PDB entry 8S4S | X-ray diffraction, 2.70 A resolution | chains A and B

[Chain A (and B)]
Name: PrgE
Organism: Enterococcus faecalis
Notes: chain B of this document is another copy of the same molecule, construct and numbering; everything in this record applies to it too
UniProt: D1LHE9 (D1LHE9_ENTFL); residue numbers follow UniProt; this construct covers 2-144
Sequence (145 residues; each row starts with the number of its first residue; numbering starts at 0):
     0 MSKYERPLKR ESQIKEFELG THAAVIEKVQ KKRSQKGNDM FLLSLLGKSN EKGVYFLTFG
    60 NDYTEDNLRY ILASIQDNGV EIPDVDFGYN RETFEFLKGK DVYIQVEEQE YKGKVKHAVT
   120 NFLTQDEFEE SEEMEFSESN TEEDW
Not modelled in the structure: 0, 34-35, 131-144 (chain B: 0, 131-144)
Differences from the reference sequence: initiating methionine (0); expression tag (1)

[Interface between chain A and chain B]
Pairs across the interface (29):
  Val24(A) - Gly98(B)
  Glu26(A) - Lys47(B)  salt bridge
  Glu26(A) - Asp100(B)
  Lys27(A) - Asn77(B)  hydrogen bond (side chain-backbone)
  Lys27(A) - Asp100(B)  salt bridge
  Gly46(A) - Leu45(B)
  Lys47(A) - Glu26(B)
  Lys47(A) - Leu45(B)
  Ser48(A) - Asn49(B)  hydrogen bond (backbone-side chain)
  Asn49(A) - Leu45(B)
  Asn49(A) - Gly46(B)  hydrogen bond (side chain-backbone)
  Asn49(A) - Lys47(B)  hydrogen bond (side chain-backbone)
  Asn49(A) - Asn49(B)  hydrogen bond
  Asn77(A) - Lys97(B)  hydrogen bond (backbone-side chain)
  Gly78(A) - Arg90(B)
  Gly78(A) - Glu94(B)
  Val79(A) - Glu94(B)
  Glu80(A) - Arg90(B)
  Glu80(A) - Glu94(B)  hydrogen bond (backbone-side chain)
  Arg90(A) - Glu80(B)  salt bridge
  Glu94(A) - Glu80(B)
  Lys97(A) - Gly78(B)  hydrogen bond (side chain-backbone)
  Lys97(A) - Lys99(B)
  Gly98(A) - Lys97(B)
  Gly98(A) - Gly98(B)
  Gly98(A) - Lys99(B)  hydrogen bond (backbone-side chain)
  Asp100(A) - Glu26(B)
  Asp100(A) - Lys97(B)
  Asp100(A) - Gly98(B)
Also at the interface, not in a pair above, chain A (17 interface residues in all): Leu45
Also at the interface, not in a pair above, chain B (17 interface residues in all): Val24, Ser48, Val79

[Overview]
Chain A and chain B each contribute 17 residues to their interface, with 9 hydrogen bonds and 3 salt bridges.
Polar pairs include Glu26(A)-Lys47(B), Lys27(A)-Asp100(B) and Arg90(A)-Glu80(B).
Chain A and chain B are both PrgE (Enterococcus faecalis); the structure, PrgE from plasmid pCF10, was
determined by X-ray diffraction, deposited together with 8S4T.
